5L5S - chains F and G of the 28 polymer chains in the assembly; structure by X-ray diffraction, 2.60 A resolution.

[Chain F]
Name: Probable proteasome subunit alpha type-7
From: Saccharomyces cerevisiae (strain ATCC 204508 / S288c)
Notes: EC 3.4.25.1
UniProtKB: P21242 (PSA7_YEAST); residues -3 to 284 here correspond to UniProt positions 1-288 (UniProt number = residue number + 4)
Sequence (288 residues; each row starts with the number of its first residue; numbers below 1 keep their minus sign (Met-3 is residue -3)):
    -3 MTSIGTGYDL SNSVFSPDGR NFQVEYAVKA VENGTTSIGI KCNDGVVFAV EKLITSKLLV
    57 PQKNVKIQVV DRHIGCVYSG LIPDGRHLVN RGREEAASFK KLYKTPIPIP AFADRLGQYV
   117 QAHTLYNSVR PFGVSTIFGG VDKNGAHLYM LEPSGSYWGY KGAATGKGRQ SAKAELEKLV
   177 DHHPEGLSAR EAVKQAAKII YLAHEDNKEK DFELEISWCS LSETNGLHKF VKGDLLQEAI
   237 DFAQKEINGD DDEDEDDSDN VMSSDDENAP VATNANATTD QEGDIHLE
Not modelled in the structure: -3 to 1, 245-284
Curated features (UniProtKB/Swiss-Prot):
  - modified residue: Thr-2 (N-acetylthreonine)

[Chain G]
Name: Proteasome subunit alpha type-1
From: Saccharomyces cerevisiae (strain ATCC 204508 / S288c)
Notes: EC 3.4.25.1
UniProtKB: P21243 (PSA1_YEAST); residues -8 to 243 here correspond to UniProt positions 1-252 (UniProt number = residue number + 9)
Sequence (252 residues; row label = number of the first residue in the row; numbers below 1 keep their minus sign (Met-8 is residue -8)):
    -8 MSGAAAASAA GYDRHITIFS PEGRLYQVEY AFKATNQTNI NSLAVRGKDC TVVISQKKVP
    52 DKLLDPTTVS YIFCISRTIG MVVNGPIPDA RNAALRAKAE AAEFRYKYGY DMPCDVLAKR
   112 MANLSQIYTQ RAYMRPLGVI LTFVSVDEEL GPSIYKTDPA GYYVGYKATA TGPKQQEITT
   172 NLENHFKKSK IDHINEESWE KVVEFAITHM IDALGTEFSK NDLEVGVATK DKFFTLSAEN
   232 IEERLVAIAE QD
Not modelled in the structure: -8 to 1, 243
Metal / ion sites: Mg2+ site 1: Thr8, Tyr119, Arg122, Met125; Mg2+ site 2: Tyr97 (shared with 1 residue of chain N)

[Interface between chain F and chain G]
Residue-residue contacts - 60 pairs, chain F then chain G:
  Thr2(F) with His6(G)
  Gly3(F) with His6(G)
  Tyr4(F) with Arg5(G); His6(G); Tyr21(G)
  Ser9(F) with Arg126(G)
  Val10(F) with His6(G); Gln18(G)
  Phe11(F) with Gln18(G), hydrogen bond (backbone-side chain); Tyr21(G); Ala22(G), hydrophobic; Arg126(G); Pro127(G)
  Ser12(F) with Tyr21(G)
  Pro13(F) with Tyr21(G), hydrophobic; Lys24(G), hydrogen bond (backbone-side chain)
  Asp14(F) with Lys24(G)
  Gly15(F) with Tyr21(G); Ala25(G)
  Lys37(F) with Asp56(G), salt bridge
  Asp110(F) with Arg82(G)
  Gln114(F) with Arg82(G), hydrogen bond (side chain-backbone); Asn83(G); Leu86(G)
  Gln117(F) with Pro79(G); Asp80(G); Asn83(G), hydrogen bond; Arg126(G)
  Thr120(F) with Arg126(G), hydrogen bond (backbone-side chain)
  Leu121(F) with Tyr124(G); Arg126(G)
  Tyr122(F) with Tyr124(G); Met125(G), hydrophobic
  Ser150(F) with Pro79(G)
  Gly151(F) with Pro79(G)
  Ser152(F) with Ile78(G); Pro79(G)
  Tyr153(F) with Arg82(G), hydrogen bond (backbone-side chain)
  Trp154(F) with Leu55(G), hydrophobic; Thr59(G); Val60(G), hydrophobic; Ser61(G); Tyr62(G); Ile78(G), hydrophobic; Arg82(G)
  Gly155(F) with Leu55(G); Asp56(G), hydrogen bond (backbone-backbone); Thr59(G), hydrogen bond (backbone-side chain)
  Tyr156(F) with Leu54(G); Leu55(G); Asp56(G)
  Lys157(F) with Lys53(G); Leu54(G), hydrogen bond (backbone-backbone); Leu55(G)
  Gly158(F) with Leu54(G)
  Leu172(F) with Leu54(G), hydrophobic
  Glu173(F) with Lys53(G); Leu54(G)
  Val176(F) with Leu54(G), hydrophobic
  Asp177(F) with Lys53(G), salt bridge
Interface residues without a listed pair, chain F (32 interface residues in all): Tyr145, Lys169
Interface residues without a listed pair, chain G (29 interface residues in all): Asp52, Pro57, Leu128, Gly129

[In short]
32 residues of chain F face 29 of chain G across their interface, with 9 hydrogen bonds and 2 salt bridges.
Polar pairs include Lys37(F)-Asp56(G), Asp177(F)-Lys53(G) and Phe11(F)-Gln18(G). Thr8(G), Tyr119(G), Arg122(G)
and Met125(G) coordinate Mg2+ site 1.
Chain F is Probable proteasome subunit alpha type-7 and chain G is Proteasome subunit alpha type-1, both from
Saccharomyces cerevisiae (strain ATCC 204508 / S288c); the structure, Yeast 20S proteasome with human beta5i
(1-138; V31M) and human beta6 (97-111; 118-133) in complex with ..., was determined by X-ray diffraction
together with 5L52, 5L54, 5L55, 5L5A, 5L5B, 5L5D and 30 further entries from the same study.
